Entry 2WX3 (X-ray diffraction, 2.31 A resolution); this record covers chains A and C of the 3 polymer chains in the assembly.

Chain A (and C):
Molecule: mRNA-decapping enzyme 1A
From: Homo sapiens
Notes: fragment: trimerization domain, residues 539-582; chain C of this document is another copy of the same molecule, construct and numbering; everything in this record applies to it too
UniProt: Q9NPI6 (DCP1A_HUMAN); numbering as in UniProt (aligned over 539-582)
Amino-acid sequence (51 residues; row label = number of the first residue in the row):
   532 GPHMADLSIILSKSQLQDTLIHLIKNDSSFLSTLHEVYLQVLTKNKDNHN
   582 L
Disordered / not traced: 575-582 (chain C: 532-535)
From the paper describing this entry:
  - contacts within the chain: Leu554-Phe561 (hydrophobic contact), Asp558-Ser560 (hydrogen bond), Asp558-Phe561 (hydrogen bond)

Interface between chain A and chain C:
Contacting residue pairs - 35 pairs, chain A then chain C:
  Pro533(A) - Asp549(C)
  His534(A) - Asp549(C)  salt bridge
  Met535(A) - Leu542(C)  hydrophobic
  Met535(A) - Gln546(C)
  Met535(A) - Asp549(C)  hydrogen bond (backbone-side chain)
  Met535(A) - Thr550(C)
  Ser539(A) - Ile540(C)
  Ile540(A) - His553(C)
  Ile540(A) - Leu554(C)  hydrophobic
  Leu542(A) - Leu538(C)
  Leu542(A) - Ile540(C)  hydrophobic
  Ser543(A) - Ile540(C)
  Ser543(A) - Leu542(C)
  Lys544(A) - Leu554(C)
  Lys544(A) - Asp558(C)
  Lys544(A) - Phe561(C)
  Gln546(A) - Ser539(C)  hydrogen bond
  Leu547(A) - Leu547(C)  hydrophobic
  Leu547(A) - Thr550(C)
  Leu547(A) - Leu551(C)  hydrophobic
  Leu547(A) - Leu554(C)  hydrophobic
  Gln548(A) - Phe561(C)
  Gln548(A) - Thr564(C)
  Leu551(A) - Leu551(C)  hydrophobic
  Leu551(A) - Phe561(C)  hydrophobic
  Leu551(A) - Leu565(C)  hydrophobic
  Ile552(A) - Thr564(C)
  Ile555(A) - Val568(C)  hydrophobic
  Ile555(A) - Tyr569(C)  hydrophobic
  Ile555(A) - Val572(C)
  Lys556(A) - Val568(C)
  Lys556(A) - Val572(C)
  Leu562(A) - Tyr569(C)  hydrophobic
  Leu562(A) - Val572(C)  hydrophobic
  His566(A) - Tyr569(C)  hydrogen bond
Interface residues without a listed pair, chain C (20 interface residues in all): Ile555, Leu573

Summary:
Chain A and chain C form an interface of 17 and 20 residues respectively, with 3 hydrogen bonds and 1 salt
bridge. Polar contacts include His534(A)-Asp549(C), Met535(A)-Asp549(C) and Gln546(A)-Ser539(C). From the
paper: contacts within the chain involving Leu554(A), Phe561(A) and Asp558(A) among others.
Chain A and chain C are both mRNA-decapping enzyme 1A (Homo sapiens); the structure, Asymmetric trimer of the
human DCP1a C-terminal domain, was determined by X-ray diffraction (same publication as 2WX4).
